Entry 8P5N (X-ray diffraction, 1.50 A resolution); this record covers chain A.

Chain A:
Name: Low molecular weight phosphatase family protein
Organism: Deinococcus indicus
Reference sequence: A0A246BSD0 (A0A246BSD0_9DEIO); residue numbers follow UniProt; this construct covers 1-144
Amino-acid sequence (144 residues; each row starts with the number of its first residue):
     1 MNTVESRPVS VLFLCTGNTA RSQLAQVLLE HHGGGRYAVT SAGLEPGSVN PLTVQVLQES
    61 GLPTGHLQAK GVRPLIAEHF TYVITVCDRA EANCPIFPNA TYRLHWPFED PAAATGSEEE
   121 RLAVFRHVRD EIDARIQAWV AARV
Disordered / not traced: 1-5, 144
Disulfide bonds: Cys87-Cys94
Residues lining bound ligands: arsenate (ART): Cys15, Thr16, Gly17, Asn18, Thr19, Ala20, Arg21, Ser22, Gln23, Asp110
From the paper describing this entry:
  - catalytic residues: Cys15, Cys87, Cys94
  - binding site for arsenate: Cys15, Thr16, Gly17 to Ser22

Summary:
Ligands of chain A: arsenate. From the paper: catalytic residues Cys15, Cys87 and Cys94; a binding site for
arsenate at Cys15, Thr16 and Gly17.
Chain A is Low molecular weight phosphatase family protein (Deinococcus indicus); the structure, Arsenate
reductase (ArsC2) from Deinococcus indicus, co-crystallized with arsenate, was determined by X-ray diffraction
(same publication as 8P6M).
